4UVC - chains A and B; structure by X-ray diffraction, 3.10 A resolution.

# Chain A
Molecule: Lysine-specific histone demethylase 1A
Source organism: Homo sapiens
Notes: EC 1.-.-.-
Reference sequence: O60341 (KDM1A_HUMAN); aligned to UniProt positions 1-872 over residues -19 to 852 (the alignment contains insertions or deletions, so no single offset holds)
Chain sequence (872 residues; each row starts with the number of its first residue; numbers below 1 keep their minus sign (Met-19 is residue -19)):
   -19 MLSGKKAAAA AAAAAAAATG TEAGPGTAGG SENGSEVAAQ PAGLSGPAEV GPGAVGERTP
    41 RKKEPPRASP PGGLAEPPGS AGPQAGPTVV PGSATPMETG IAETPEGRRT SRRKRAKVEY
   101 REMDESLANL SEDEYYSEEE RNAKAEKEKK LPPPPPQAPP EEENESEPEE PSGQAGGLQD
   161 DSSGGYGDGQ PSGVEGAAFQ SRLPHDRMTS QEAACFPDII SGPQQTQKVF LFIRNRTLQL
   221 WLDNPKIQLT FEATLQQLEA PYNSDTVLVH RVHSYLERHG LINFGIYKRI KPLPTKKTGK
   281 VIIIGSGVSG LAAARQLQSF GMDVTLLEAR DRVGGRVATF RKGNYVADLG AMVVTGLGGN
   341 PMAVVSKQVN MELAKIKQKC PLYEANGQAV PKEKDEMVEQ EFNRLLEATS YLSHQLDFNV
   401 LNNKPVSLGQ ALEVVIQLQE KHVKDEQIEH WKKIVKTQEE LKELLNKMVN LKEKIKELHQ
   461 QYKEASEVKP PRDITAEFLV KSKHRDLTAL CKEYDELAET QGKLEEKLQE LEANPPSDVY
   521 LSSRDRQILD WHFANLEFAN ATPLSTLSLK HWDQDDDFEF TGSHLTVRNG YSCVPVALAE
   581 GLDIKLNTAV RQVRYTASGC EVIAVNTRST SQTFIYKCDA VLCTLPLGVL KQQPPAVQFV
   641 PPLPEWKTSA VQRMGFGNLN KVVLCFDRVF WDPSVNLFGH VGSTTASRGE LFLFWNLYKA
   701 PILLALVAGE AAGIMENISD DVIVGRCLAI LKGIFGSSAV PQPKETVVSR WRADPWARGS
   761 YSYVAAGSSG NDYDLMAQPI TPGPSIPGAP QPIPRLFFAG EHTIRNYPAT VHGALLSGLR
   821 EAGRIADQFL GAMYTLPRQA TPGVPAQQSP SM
Disordered / not traced: -19 to 170, 837-852
Sequence notes: conflict Pro171 (Ala191 in O60341)
Small-molecule neighbours: 1-Phenyl-Tranylcypromine (D52; [[(2R,3S,4R,5R)-5-(6-aminopurin-9-yl)-3,4-bis(oxidanyl)oxolan-2-yl]methoxy-oxidanyl-phosphoryl] [(2R,3S,4S)-5-[5-[(1S)-1-azanyl-1,3-diphenyl-propyl]-7,8-dimethyl-2,4-bis(oxidanylidene)-4aH-benzo[g]pteridin-10-yl]-2,3,4-tris(oxidanyl)pentyl] hydrogen phosphate): Ile284, Gly285, Ser286, Gly287, Val288, Ser289, Gly290, Leu307, Glu308, Ala309, Arg310, Val313, Gly314, Gly315, Arg316, Val317, Leu329, Gly330, Ala331, Met332, Val333, Phe538, Ala539, Tyr571, Thr588, Ala589, Val590, Thr624, Leu625, Pro626, Val629, Val637, Leu659, Lys661, Trp695, Trp751, Trp756, Ser760, Tyr761, Gly800, Glu801, Ala809, Thr810, Val811, His812, Ala814

# Chain B
Molecule: Rest corepressor 1
Source organism: Homo sapiens
Reference sequence: Q9UKL0 (RCOR1_HUMAN); residues 1-482 here = UniProt positions 1-482
Chain sequence (482 residues; numbered 1 to 482; the number before each row is that of its first residue):
     1 MVEKGPEVSG KRRGRNNAAA SASAAAASAA ASAACASPAA TAASGAAASS ASAAAASAAA
    61 APNNGQNKSL AAAAPNGNSS SNSWEEGSSG SSSDEEHGGG GMRVGPQYQA VVPDFDPAKL
   121 ARRSQERDNL GMLVWSPNQN LSEAKLDEYI AIAKEKHGYN MEQALGMLFW HKHNIEKSLA
   181 DLPNFTPFPD EWTVEDKVLF EQAFSFHGKT FHRIQQMLPD KSIASLVKFY YSWKKTRTKT
   241 SVMDRHARKQ KREREESEDE LEEANGNNPI DIEVDQNKES KKEVPPTETV PQVKKEKHST
   301 QAKNRAKRKP PKGMFLSQED VEAVSANATA ATTVLRQLDM ELVSVKRQIQ NIKQTNSALK
   361 EKLDGGIEPY RLPEVIQKCN ARWTTEEQLL AVQAIRKYGR DFQAISDVIG NKSVVQVKNF
   421 FVNYRRRFNI DEVLQEWEAE HGKEETNGPS NQKPVKSPDN SIKMPEEEDE APVLDVRYAS
   481 AS
Disordered / not traced: 1-307, 441-482
Swiss-Prot annotation at these positions:
  - cross-link: Lys297 (Glycyl lysine isopeptide (Lys-Gly) (interchain with G-Cter in SUMO2))

# How chain A and chain B interact
Contacting residue pairs - 96 pairs, chain A then chain B:
  Glu381(A) with Met314(B)
  Arg384(A) with Pro311(B); Lys312(B), hydrogen bond (side chain-backbone); Met314(B)
  Glu387(A) with Pro311(B)
  Ala388(A) with Met314(B), hydrophobic
  Tyr391(A) with Arg308(B); Lys309(B); Pro310(B); Leu316(B), hydrophobic
  Leu392(A) with Val321(B), hydrophobic
  Gln395(A) with Arg308(B)
  Leu396(A) with Gln318(B), hydrogen bond (backbone-side chain); Val321(B), hydrophobic
  Phe398(A) with Val321(B), hydrophobic
  Gln417(A) with Val324(B); Ala331(B)
  Leu418(A) with Phe315(B); Leu316(B), hydrophobic; Asp320(B); Val321(B), hydrophobic; Val324(B), hydrophobic
  Gln419(A) with Gly313(B); Met314(B); Phe315(B), hydrogen bond (side chain-backbone); Leu316(B)
  Glu420(A) with Leu335(B)
  Lys421(A) with Asp320(B), salt bridge; Leu335(B)
  His422(A) with Phe315(B)
  Lys424(A) with Leu335(B); Leu338(B); Asp339(B), salt bridge
  Asp425(A) with Leu338(B)
  Gln427(A) with Leu342(B)
  Ile428(A) with Leu338(B); Glu341(B); Leu342(B)
  Trp431(A) with Leu342(B); Val345(B), hydrophobic; Ile349(B)
  Ile434(A) with Ile349(B), hydrophobic
  Val435(A) with Ile349(B), hydrophobic
  Gln438(A) with Ile352(B); Lys353(B); Asn356(B), hydrogen bond (backbone-side chain)
  Glu439(A) with Gln348(B); Ile352(B)
  Leu441(A) with Asn356(B)
  Lys442(A) with Thr355(B); Asn356(B)
  Leu445(A) with Asn356(B); Leu359(B), hydrophobic; Lys360(B)
  Asn446(A) with Leu359(B)
  Met448(A) with Leu363(B)
  Val449(A) with Lys362(B); Leu363(B)
  Lys452(A) with Leu363(B); Asp364(B); Gly366(B), hydrogen bond (side chain-backbone); Ile367(B)
  Ile455(A) with Ile367(B), hydrophobic; Tyr370(B)
  Lys456(A) with Tyr370(B)
  His459(A) with Pro369(B); Tyr370(B)
  Tyr462(A) with Leu372(B), hydrophobic
  Ile474(A) with Glu386(B); Leu389(B), hydrophobic; Leu390(B), hydrophobic; Gln393(B), hydrogen bond (backbone-side chain)
  Thr475(A) with Gln393(B)
  Phe478(A) with Leu390(B), hydrophobic; Gln393(B); Ala394(B); Lys397(B)
  Lys481(A) with Val408(B)
  Ser482(A) with Lys397(B); Tyr398(B)
  His484(A) with Leu372(B)
  Arg485(A) with Tyr398(B), hydrogen bond; Ala404(B); Asp407(B); Val408(B)
  Asp486(A) with Lys397(B), salt bridge; Tyr398(B), hydrogen bond
  Leu487(A) with Tyr370(B); Leu372(B), hydrophobic
  Cys491(A) with Ile367(B), hydrophobic
  Tyr494(A) with Leu363(B); Gly366(B); Ile367(B), hydrophobic
  Asp495(A) with Arg371(B), salt bridge
  Glu505(A) with Lys360(B), salt bridge
  Glu512(A) with Lys353(B), salt bridge
Interface residues without a listed pair, chain A (57 interface residues in all): Leu385, Leu401, Val414, Val415, Lys432, Glu477, Gln501, Tyr520
Interface residues without a listed pair, chain B (51 interface residues in all): Ser317, Ser325, Lys346, Val375

# Summary
Chain A and chain B form an interface of 57 and 51 residues respectively; the contacts include 8 hydrogen
bonds and 6 salt bridges. Polar pairs include Lys421(A)-Asp320(B), Lys424(A)-Asp339(B) and
Asp486(A)-Lys397(B). Chain A binds 1-Phenyl-Tranylcypromine.
Here chain A is Lysine-specific histone demethylase 1A and chain B is Rest corepressor 1, both from Homo
sapiens. Entry 4UVC (LSD1(KDM1A)-CoREST in complex with 1-Phenyl-Tranylcypromine) was determined by X-ray
diffraction together with 4UV8, 4UV9, 4UVA and 4UVB from the same study.
